8TH1 - chains B and C of the 8 polymer chains in the assembly; structure by X-ray diffraction, 1.80 A resolution.

[Chain B (and C)]
Protein: Ras GTPase-activating protein-binding protein 1
Source organism: Homo sapiens
Notes: EC 3.6.4.12, 3.6.4.13; chain C of this document is another copy of the same molecule, construct and numbering; everything in this record applies to it too
Reference sequence: Q13283 (G3BP1_HUMAN); residues 1-139 here = UniProt positions 1-139
Sequence (164 residues; row label = number of the first residue in the row; numbers below 1 keep their minus sign (Met-24 is residue -24)):
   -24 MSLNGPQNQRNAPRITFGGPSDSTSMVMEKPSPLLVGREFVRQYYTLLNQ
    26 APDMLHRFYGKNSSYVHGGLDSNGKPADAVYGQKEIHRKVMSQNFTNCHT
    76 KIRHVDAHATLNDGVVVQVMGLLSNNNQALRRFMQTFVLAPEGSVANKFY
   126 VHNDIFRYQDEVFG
Unresolved in the structure: -24 to 5, 118 (chain C: -24 to -1, 44-50)
Sequence notes: expression tag (-24 to 0)
UniProt features mapped onto this chain:
  - cross-link (Glycyl lysine isopeptide (Lys-Gly)): Lys36 (interchain with G-Cter in ubiquitin), Lys50 (interchain with G-Cter in ubiquitin), Lys59 (interchain with G-Cter in ubiquitin), Lys64 (interchain with G-Cter in ubiquitin), Lys76 (interchain with G-Cter in ubiquitin), Lys123 (interchain with G-Cter in ubiquitin)
  - natural variant: Arg78 (R78C: Found in a patient with a neurodevelopmental disorder; uncertain significance), Arg132 (R132I: Found in a patient with a neurodevelopmental disorder; uncertain significance)
  - mutagenesis: Phe15 (F15W: Decreased interaction with USP10), Phe33 (F33W: Abolished interaction with CAPRIN1 and ability to undergo liquid-liquid phase separation. Abolished interaction with USP10), Lys36 (K36R: In 10KR; abolished ubiquitination in response to heat shock, leading to decreased stress granule disassembly when associated with R-50, R-59, R-64, R-76, R-123, R-353, R-357, R-376 and R-393 ...), Lys50 (K50R: In 10KR; abolished ubiquitination in response to heat shock, leading to decreased stress granule disassembly when associated with R-36, R-59, R-64, R-76, R-123, R-353, R-357, R-376 and R-393 ...), Lys59 (K59R: In 10KR; abolished ubiquitination in response to heat shock, leading to decreased stress granule disassembly when associated with R-36, R-50, R-64, R-76, R-123, R-353, R-357, R-376 and R-393 ...), Lys64 (K64R: In 10KR; abolished ubiquitination in response to heat shock, leading to decreased stress granule disassembly when associated with R-36, R-50, R-59, R-76, R-123, R-353, R-357, R-376 and R-393 ...), Lys76 (K76R: In 10KR; abolished ubiquitination in response to heat shock, leading to decreased stress granule disassembly when associated with R-36, R-50, R-59, R-64, R-123, R-353, R-357, R-376 and R-393 ...), Lys123 (K123R: In 10KR; abolished ubiquitination in response to heat shock, leading to decreased stress granule disassembly when associated with R-36, R-50, R-59, R-64, R-76, R-353, R-357, R-376 and R-393 ...), Phe124 (F124W: Does not affect interaction with USP10)
What the authors report for this chain:
  - mutagenesis - F15W, F112A: increased binding to Nucleoprotein
  - mutagenesis - F33W (K_D_ = 1.92 uM): decreased binding to Nucleoprotein
  - mutagenesis - F15A, F124A: decreased expression
  - mutagenesis - F112A: abolished binding to FxFG-containing Nups
  - mutagenesis - F124W: unchanged binding to interactome
  - mutagenesis - F33W: abolished binding to nsP3449-473

[Interface between chain B and chain C]
Pairs across the interface (73; chain B residue first):
  Ser39(B) - His83(C)  hydrogen bond
  Pro51(B) - His79(C)
  Ala54(B) - His83(C)
  Arg78(B) - Val137(C)  hydrogen bond (side chain-backbone)
  Arg78(B) - Phe138(C)  hydrogen bond (side chain-backbone)
  His79(B) - Arg132(C)  hydrogen bond
  His79(B) - Val137(C)
  Asp81(B) - Val41(C)
  Asp81(B) - Ile130(C)
  His83(B) - Ser39(C)
  His83(B) - Val41(C)
  His83(B) - Ala54(C)
  His83(B) - Asn128(C)
  His83(B) - Ile130(C)
  Ala84(B) - Asn128(C)  hydrogen bond (backbone-side chain)
  Thr85(B) - Val113(C)
  Thr85(B) - His127(C)
  Thr85(B) - Asn128(C)  hydrogen bond
  Leu86(B) - Leu86(C)
  Leu86(B) - Val113(C)  hydrophobic
  Leu86(B) - Ala115(C)  hydrophobic
  Leu86(B) - His127(C)
  Val91(B) - Thr111(C)
  Val91(B) - Val113(C)  hydrophobic
  Val91(B) - Asn128(C)
  Gln93(B) - Met109(C)
  Gln93(B) - Thr111(C)  hydrogen bond
  Gln93(B) - Ile130(C)  hydrogen bond (side chain-backbone)
  Gln93(B) - Arg132(C)
  Val94(B) - Met109(C)
  Met95(B) - Met109(C)  hydrophobic
  Met95(B) - Arg132(C)
  Met95(B) - Tyr133(C)
  Met95(B) - Gln134(C)
  Met95(B) - Val137(C)  hydrophobic
  Leu97(B) - Phe138(C)  hydrophobic
  Arg107(B) - Gln134(C)  hydrogen bond
  Arg107(B) - Phe138(C)
  Met109(B) - Gln93(C)  hydrogen bond (backbone-side chain)
  Met109(B) - Met95(C)  hydrophobic
  Met109(B) - Phe108(C)
  Met109(B) - Met109(C)  hydrophobic
  Gln110(B) - Gln93(C)  hydrogen bond (backbone-side chain)
  Gln110(B) - Met109(C)
  Thr111(B) - Val91(C)
  Thr111(B) - Gln93(C)  hydrogen bond
  Thr111(B) - Met109(C)
  Thr111(B) - Thr111(C)  hydrogen bond
  Val113(B) - Thr85(C)
  Val113(B) - Leu86(C)  hydrophobic
  Val113(B) - Val91(C)  hydrophobic
  Ala115(B) - Leu86(C)  hydrophobic
  His127(B) - Thr85(C)
  His127(B) - Leu86(C)
  Asn128(B) - His83(C)
  Asn128(B) - Ala84(C)  hydrogen bond (side chain-backbone)
  Asn128(B) - Thr85(C)  hydrogen bond
  Asn128(B) - Val91(C)
  Ile130(B) - Asp81(C)
  Ile130(B) - His83(C)
  Ile130(B) - Gln93(C)
  Arg132(B) - His79(C)
  Arg132(B) - Asp81(C)  salt bridge
  Arg132(B) - Met95(C)
  Gln134(B) - Arg107(C)
  Gln134(B) - Gln134(C)
  Val137(B) - Arg78(C)
  Val137(B) - His79(C)
  Val137(B) - Met95(C)  hydrophobic
  Phe138(B) - Arg78(C)
  Phe138(B) - Met95(C)  hydrophobic
  Phe138(B) - Gly96(C)
  Phe138(B) - Arg107(C)
Interface residues without a listed pair, chain B (33 interface residues in all): Val41, Gly89, Leu114, Tyr125, Tyr133
Interface residues without a listed pair, chain C (36 interface residues in all): Tyr40, Asn87, Gly89, Leu97, Gln110, Tyr125, Phe131, Gly139

[Summary]
33 residues of chain B and 36 residues of chain C are in contact, with 15 hydrogen bonds and 1 salt bridge.
Among the polar pairs are Arg132(B)-Asp81(C), Ser39(B)-His83(C) and Arg78(B)-Val137(C). From the paper: F15W
and F112A of chain B increase binding to Nucleoprotein; F15A and F124A of chain B reduce expression; 6
substitutions were tested in all.
Chain B and chain C are both Ras GTPase-activating protein-binding protein 1 (Homo sapiens); the structure,
Crystal Structure of the G3BP1 NTF2-like domain bound to the IDR1 of SARS-CoV-2 nucleocapsid protein D3L ...,
was determined by X-ray diffraction together with 8TH5, 8TH6 and 8TH7 from the same study.
